7MLY - chains F and D of the 13 polymer chains in the assembly; structure by electron microscopy, 2.70 A resolution.

# Chain F
Protein: 3D1 Fab Heavy Chain
Source organism: Rattus norvegicus
Notes: antibody fragment or engineered binder
Chain sequence (118 residues; numbered 1 to 118; the number before each row is that of its first residue):
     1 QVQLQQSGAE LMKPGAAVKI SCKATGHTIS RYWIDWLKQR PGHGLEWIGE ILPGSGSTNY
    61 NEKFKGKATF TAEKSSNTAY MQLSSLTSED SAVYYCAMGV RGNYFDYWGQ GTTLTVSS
Disordered / not traced: 1, 117-118
Cystine bridges: Cys22-Cys96

# Chain D
Protein: Glycine receptor alpha 1
Source organism: Sus scrofa
UniProtKB: F1RQB7 (F1RQB7_PIG); residues -27 to 419 here correspond to UniProt positions 1-447 (UniProt number = residue number + 28)
Chain sequence (447 residues; row label = number of the first residue in the row; numbers below 1 keep their minus sign (Met-27 is residue -27)):
   -27 MYRFNTLRLY LWETIVFFSL AASKEAEAAR SASKPMSPSD FLDKLMGRTS GYDARIRPNF
    33 KGPPVNVSCN IFINSFGSIA ETTMDYRVNI FLRQQWNDPR LAYNEYPDDS LDLDPSMLDS
    93 IWKPDLFFAN EKGAHFHEIT TDNKLLRISR NGNVLYSIRI TLTLACPMDL KNFPMDVQTC
   153 IMQLESFGYT MNDLIFEWQE QGAVQVADGL TLPQFILKEE KDLRYCTKHY NTGKFTCIEA
   213 RFHLERQMGY YLIQMYIPSL LIVILSWISF WINMDAAPAR VGLGITTVLT MTTQSSGSRA
   273 SLPKVSYVKA IDIWMAVCLL FVFSALLEYA AVNFVSRQHK ELLRFRRKRR HHKSPMLNLF
   333 QEDEAGEGRF NFSAYGMGPA CLQAKDGISV KGANNTTTNP PPAPSKSPEE MRKLFIQRAK
   393 KIDKISRIGF PMAFLIFNMF YWIIYKI
Disordered / not traced: -27 to 8, 310-385
Cystine bridges: Cys138-Cys152, Cys198-Cys209
Covalent attachments: N-acetylglucosamine (NAG) linked to Asn38
Small-molecule neighbours:
  - glycine (GLY), molecule 1: Phe63, Arg65, Leu117, Ser129
  - glycine (GLY), molecule 2: Phe159, Tyr202, Thr204, Phe207
From the paper describing this entry:
  - post-translational modification sites: Asn38

# Interface between chain F and chain D
Pairs across the interface (21):
  Arg31(F) with His201(D)
  Tyr32(F) with Thr199(D); His201(D)
  Trp33(F) with His201(D); Tyr202(D), hydrogen bond (side chain-backbone); Asn203(D); Gly205(D); Lys206(D)
  Leu52(F) with His201(D); Tyr202(D)
  Ser57(F) with Asn203(D), hydrogen bond
  Gly99(F) with His201(D), hydrogen bond (backbone-side chain); Lys206(D), hydrogen bond (backbone-side chain)
  Val100(F) with Thr199(D); His201(D), hydrogen bond (backbone-side chain)
  Arg101(F) with Met163(D); Thr199(D)
  Gly102(F) with Met163(D); Lys206(D), hydrogen bond (backbone-side chain)
  Asn103(F) with Asn164(D); Lys206(D), hydrogen bond
Other interface residues (no listed pair), chain F (11 interface residues in all): Ser55

# In short
The interface between chain F and chain D involves 11 residues on one side and 8 on the other, with 7 hydrogen
bonds. Polar pairs include Trp33(F)-Tyr202(D), Ser57(F)-Asn203(D) and Gly99(F)-His201(D). Bound to chain D:
glycine. N-acetylglucosamine is covalently linked to Asn38(D). From the paper: a modification site at
Asn38(D).
Here chain F is 3D1 Fab Heavy Chain (Rattus norvegicus) and chain D is Glycine receptor alpha 1 (Sus scrofa).
Entry 7MLY (Cryo-EM reveals partially and fully assembled native glycine receptors,heteromeric pentamer) was
determined by electron microscopy (same publication as 7MLU and 7MLV).
